PDB entry 5X2P | X-ray diffraction, 2.61 A resolution | chains A and B of the 4 polymer chains in the assembly

[Chain A]
Protein: Taste receptor, type 1, member 2a
From: Oryzias latipes
UniProt: A0A173M0G2 (A0A173M0G2_ORYLA); residues 20-474 here correspond to UniProt positions 12-466 (UniProt number = residue number - 8)
Amino-acid sequence (461 residues; numbered 20 to 480; the number before each row is that of its first residue):
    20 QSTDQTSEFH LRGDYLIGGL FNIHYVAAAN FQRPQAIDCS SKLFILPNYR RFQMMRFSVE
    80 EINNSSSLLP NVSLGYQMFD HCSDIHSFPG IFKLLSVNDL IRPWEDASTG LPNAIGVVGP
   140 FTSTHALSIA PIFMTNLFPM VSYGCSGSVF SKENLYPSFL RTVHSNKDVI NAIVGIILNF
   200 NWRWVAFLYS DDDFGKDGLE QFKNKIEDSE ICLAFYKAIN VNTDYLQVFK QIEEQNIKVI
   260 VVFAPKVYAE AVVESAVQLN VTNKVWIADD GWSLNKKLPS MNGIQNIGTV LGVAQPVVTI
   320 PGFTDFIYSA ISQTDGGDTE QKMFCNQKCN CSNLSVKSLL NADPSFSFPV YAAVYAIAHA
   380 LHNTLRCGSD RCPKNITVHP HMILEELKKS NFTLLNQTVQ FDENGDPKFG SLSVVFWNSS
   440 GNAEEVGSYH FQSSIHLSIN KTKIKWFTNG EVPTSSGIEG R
Disordered / not traced: 20-24, 126-129, 332-342, 467-480
Disulfide bonds: Cys58-Cys101, Cys348-Cys350, Cys386-Cys391
Glycans and other covalent adducts: N-acetylglucosamine (NAG) linked to Asn83, Asn90, Asn279, Asn349, Asn410, Asn437, Asn459
Construct notes: expression tag (475-480)
Ion coordination: Na+: Ile81, Ser84, Leu87, Leu88
Small-molecule neighbours: glutamic acid (GLU): Phe140, Thr141, Ser142, Gly163, Cys164, Ser165, Gly166, Phe213, Pro264, Asp288, Gly290, Phe365
What the authors report for this chain:
  - binding site for glutamic acid: Ser142, Gly163, Ser165
  - mutagenesis - S165A, S165I: decreased signaling in response to L-amino acids
  - mutagenesis - S165A, S165I: unchanged expression

[Chain B]
Protein: Taste receptor, type 1, member 3
From: Oryzias latipes
UniProt: A0A173M094 (A0A173M094_ORYLA); residues 20-491 here correspond to UniProt positions 12-483 (UniProt number = residue number - 8)
Amino-acid sequence (478 residues; row label = number of the first residue in the row):
    20 SPNWFNNIST DLFSMPGDIK LGGLFPIKEQ SNEVSNDLTK LNSVSCDSLN KDGLGRALVM
    80 KYAVEEINAN SQLLPGVKLG YKIYNTCRHS AVIVRPALSF LTEKSNGTLS VECNYTDYET
   140 DMVAVIGPQS SEMVTVIGKL LGFFLMPQIS FGATSDKFSD SLVYPSFFRT VPSDIRQVDA
   200 MVQLIKKFNW NWVAVVGSEE EYGQQGVQQF SKKAEDMGVC VAYQGLIPIY DDPKPAIQTI
   260 INNIQTTEVK VVVVFSLVSP AVSFFEEVIK KNLTGVWIAS SSWAISDKVY SLPNIDSIGT
   320 VIGFIDETET LELLSPFTEV LFKKIHEASP TEKPEDPYNP CPECWSLSPA NVSLVKEESV
   380 QRTAFSVYAA VYTVAHALHK LLECNSAACK WSSSTRLYPW KLLEVLKEFS VNISNTSLKF
   440 DQNGNPNIGY SVIQRIWENQ SLSSVGSYRS ANLSINETLF KWYTNNSEKP ESSGIEGR
Disordered / not traced: 20, 51-61, 351-356, 491-497
Disulfide bonds: Cys65-Cys106, Cys360-Cys363, Cys403-Cys408
Glycans and other covalent adducts: N-acetylglucosamine (NAG) linked to Asn26, Asn133, Asn291, Asn370, Asn431, Asn458, Asn475
Construct notes: expression tag (492-497)
Small-molecule neighbours: glutamic acid (GLU): Arg107, Gln148, Ser149, Ser150, Glu151, Gly171, Ala172, Thr173, Ser174, Tyr221, Leu276, Ser301
What the authors report for this chain:
  - mutagenesis - S300E: unchanged signaling

[Interface between chain A and chain B]
Pairs across the interface - 72 pairs, chain A then chain B:
  Ala47(A) with Leu181(B)
  Ala48(A) with Leu181(B)
  Asn49(A) with Ser180(B); Leu181(B)
  Phe50(A) with Gly161(B); Leu164(B), hydrophobic; Pro184(B), hydrophobic
  Gln51(A) with Leu164(B); Trp419(B)
  Arg52(A) with Thr135(B); Leu164(B); Trp419(B)
  Pro53(A) with Asn133(B); Tyr134(B), hydrogen bond (backbone-backbone); Thr135(B); Phe162(B); Phe163(B); Trp419(B)
  Gln54(A) with Cys132(B); Asn133(B); Thr135(B); Phe162(B)
  Ala55(A) with Cys132(B), hydrogen bond (backbone-backbone)
  Asp103(A) with Lys158(B), salt bridge
  Ile104(A) with Lys158(B); Gly161(B); Phe162(B); Pro184(B)
  His105(A) with Phe162(B)
  Phe107(A) with Lys158(B); Leu159(B); Phe162(B), hydrophobic
  Pro108(A) with Val130(B); Glu131(B); Phe162(B), hydrophobic
  Phe111(A) with Val130(B), hydrophobic; Tyr134(B); Leu159(B), hydrophobic; Phe163(B), hydrophobic
  Lys112(A) with Val130(B)
  Ser115(A) with Val130(B)
  Asp118(A) with Ser129(B); Val130(B), hydrogen bond (side chain-backbone)
  Leu119(A) with Thr127(B); Leu128(B); Ser129(B); Val130(B)
  Ile120(A) with Leu128(B), hydrogen bond (backbone-backbone)
  Arg121(A) with Thr127(B)
  Pro122(A) with Arg114(B), hydrogen bond (backbone-side chain); Leu117(B), hydrophobic; Ser118(B); Thr121(B)
  Trp123(A) with Tyr103(B), hydrophobic; Arg114(B); Pro115(B); Ser118(B); Tyr357(B)
  Glu124(A) with Arg114(B), hydrogen bond (backbone-side chain)
  Ser147(A) with Lys158(B)
  Pro150(A) with Ser109(B); Val113(B), hydrophobic; Val155(B), hydrophobic
  Thr154(A) with Ala110(B); Val113(B); Arg114(B)
  Asn155(A) with Arg114(B), hydrogen bond
  Lys171(A) with Glu218(B), salt bridge
  Asn173(A) with Tyr249(B)
  Glu219(A) with Gln227(B)
  Phe343(A) with Cys132(B), hydrophobic
  Cys344(A) with Cys132(B), disulfide
Also at the interface, not in a pair above, chain A (35 interface residues in all): Ile151, Asp212
Also at the interface, not in a pair above, chain B (36 interface residues in all): Lys176, Val182, Glu423
Inter-chain disulfides: Cys344(A)-Cys132(B)
Interface features reported in the paper:
  - specific contacts: Cys344(A)-Cys132(B)

[In short]
Chain A and chain B form an interface of 35 and 36 residues respectively, with 1 disulfide bond, 7 hydrogen
bonds and 2 salt bridges. Polar pairs include Asp103(A)-Lys158(B), Lys171(A)-Glu218(B) and
Asp118(A)-Val130(B). The authors report a contact between Cys344(A) and Cys132(B). The paper reports a binding
site for glutamic acid at Ser142(A), Gly163(A) and Ser165(A); S165A and S165I of chain A reduce signaling in
response to L-amino acids.
Chain A is Taste receptor, type 1, member 2a and chain B is Taste receptor, type 1, member 3, both from
Oryzias latipes; the structure, Crystal structure of the medaka fish taste receptor T1r2a-T1r3 ligand binding
domains in complex with L-glutamate, was determined by X-ray diffraction together with 5X2O and 5X2Q from the
same study.
